4BCA - chains A and B; structure by X-ray diffraction, 2.40 A resolution.

[Chain A (and B)]
Protein: Alkyldihydroxyacetonephosphate synthase, peroxisomal
From: Cavia porcellus
Notes: EC 2.5.1.26; chain B of this document is another copy of the same molecule, construct and numbering; everything in this record applies to it too
UniProt: P97275 (ADAS_CAVPO); residue numbers follow UniProt; this construct covers 1-658
Chain sequence (658 residues; row label = number of the first residue in the row):
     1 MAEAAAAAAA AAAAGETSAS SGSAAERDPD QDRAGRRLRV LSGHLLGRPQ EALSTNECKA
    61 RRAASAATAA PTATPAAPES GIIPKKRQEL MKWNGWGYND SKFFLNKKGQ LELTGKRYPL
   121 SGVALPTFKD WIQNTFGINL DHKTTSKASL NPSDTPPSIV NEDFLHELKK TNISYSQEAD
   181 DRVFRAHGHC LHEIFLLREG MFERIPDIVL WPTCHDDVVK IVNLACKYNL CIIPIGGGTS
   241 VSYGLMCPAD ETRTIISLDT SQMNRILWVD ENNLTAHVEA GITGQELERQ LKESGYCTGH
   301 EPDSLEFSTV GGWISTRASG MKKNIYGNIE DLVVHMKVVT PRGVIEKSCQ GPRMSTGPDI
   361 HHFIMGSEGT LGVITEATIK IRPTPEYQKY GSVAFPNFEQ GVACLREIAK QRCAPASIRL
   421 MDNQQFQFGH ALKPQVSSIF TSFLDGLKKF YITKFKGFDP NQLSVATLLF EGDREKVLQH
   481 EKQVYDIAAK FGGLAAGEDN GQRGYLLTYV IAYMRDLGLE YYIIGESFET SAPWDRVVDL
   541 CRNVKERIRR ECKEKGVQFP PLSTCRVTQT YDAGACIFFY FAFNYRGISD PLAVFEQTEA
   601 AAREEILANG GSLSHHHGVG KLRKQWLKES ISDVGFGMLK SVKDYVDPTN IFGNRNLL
Disordered / not traced: 1-80, 145-153, 443-456 (chain B: 1-80, 141-154, 436-456)
Construct notes: engineered mutation Phe578 (Tyr in P97275)
Swiss-Prot annotation at these positions:
  - region (Important for enzyme activity): His615 to His617, Asn654 to Leu658
  - binding site (FAD): Pro234 to Ser240, Asp303 to Thr309, Thr316 to Ser319, Glu368 to Ile374
  - binding site (substrate): Arg515
  - site: Arg419 (Important for enzyme activity)
  - modified residue: Ser65 (Phosphoserine), Thr74 (Phosphothreonine), Lys102 (N6-acetyllysine), Lys347 (N6-acetyllysine)
  - mutagenesis: His300 (H300A: Loss of activity), Thr309 (T309I: Impaired FAD binding and protein stability. Loss of activity), Ser367 (S367A: Strongly reduced activity), Arg419 (R419H: Loss of activity; R419K: Strongly reduced activity), Leu469 (L469P: Impaired FAD binding and protein stability. Loss of activity), Arg515 (R515L: Impaired FAD binding and protein stability. Loss of activity), Cys576 (C576A: No effect on activity), His615 (H615A: Loss of activity), His616 (H616A: Loss of activity), His617 (H617A: Loss of activity)
Residues lining bound ligands: FAD (flavin-adenine dinucleotide): Trp96, His189, Ile233, Pro234, Ile235, Gly236, Gly237, Gly238, Thr239, Ser240, Val241, Gly244, Leu245, Thr260, Ala280, Pro302, Asp303, Ser304, Phe307, Ser308, Thr309, Gly311, Gly312, Trp313, Ser315, Thr316, Ala318, Ser319, Glu368, Gly369, Gly372, Val373, Ile374, Ala512, His616, His617, Asn654, Asn656
From the paper describing this entry:
  - catalytic residues: His617 (proposed by the authors, not directly observed)
  - mutagenesis - T309I, L469P, R515L: decreased binding to flavin-adenine dinucleotide
  - mutagenesis - T309I, L469P, R515L: decreased stability
  - mutagenesis - R419H: unchanged stability
  - mutagenesis - R419H: abolished catalytic activity on acylDHAP
  - mutagenesis - H615A, H616A, H617A: abolished catalytic activity (citing earlier work)

[How chain A and chain B interact]
Pairs across the interface - 161 pairs, chain A then chain B:
  Asn272(A) - Arg406(B)  hydrogen bond (backbone-side chain)
  Asn272(A) - Asp535(B)
  Asn273(A) - Arg406(B)
  Asn273(A) - Pro533(B)
  Asn273(A) - Trp534(B)  hydrogen bond (side chain-backbone)
  Asn273(A) - Asp535(B)  hydrogen bond (side chain-backbone)
  Asn273(A) - Asp572(B)
  Asn273(A) - Ala573(B)
  Leu274(A) - Arg406(B)
  Thr316(A) - Ser355(B)  hydrogen bond (backbone-side chain)
  Arg317(A) - Arg353(B)  hydrogen bond (backbone-side chain)
  Arg317(A) - Met354(B)  hydrogen bond (side chain-backbone)
  Arg317(A) - Ser355(B)
  Arg317(A) - Gly357(B)
  Arg317(A) - Asp359(B)
  Ala318(A) - Arg353(B)  hydrogen bond (backbone-side chain)
  Ser319(A) - Arg353(B)
  Ile325(A) - Arg412(B)  hydrogen bond (backbone-side chain)
  Asn328(A) - Arg353(B)
  Glu330(A) - Arg353(B)  salt bridge
  Arg342(A) - Val634(B)
  Gly343(A) - Val634(B)
  Val344(A) - Ser632(B)
  Ile345(A) - Ser632(B)
  Ile345(A) - Val634(B)  hydrophobic
  Ile345(A) - Met638(B)  hydrophobic
  Glu346(A) - Ile631(B)
  Glu346(A) - Ser632(B)
  Lys347(A) - Ser630(B)
  Ser348(A) - Glu629(B)  hydrogen bond (side chain-backbone)
  Ser348(A) - Ser630(B)  hydrogen bond (backbone-backbone)
  Cys349(A) - Ser612(B)
  Gln350(A) - Pro533(B)
  Pro352(A) - Ala532(B)
  Pro352(A) - Tyr571(B)  hydrophobic
  Pro352(A) - Ala573(B)
  Pro352(A) - Gly574(B)
  Pro352(A) - Ala575(B)
  Arg353(A) - Arg317(B)  hydrogen bond (side chain-backbone)
  Arg353(A) - Ala318(B)  hydrogen bond (side chain-backbone)
  Arg353(A) - Ser319(B)
  Arg353(A) - Asn328(B)
  Arg353(A) - Glu330(B)  salt bridge
  Arg353(A) - Ser531(B)  hydrogen bond (backbone-side chain)
  Arg353(A) - Tyr571(B)
  Arg353(A) - His615(B)  hydrogen bond (side chain-backbone)
  Arg353(A) - His616(B)
  Met354(A) - Arg317(B)  hydrogen bond (backbone-side chain)
  Met354(A) - Ser614(B)
  Met354(A) - His615(B)
  Ser355(A) - Thr316(B)  hydrogen bond (side chain-backbone)
  Ser355(A) - Arg317(B)
  Ser355(A) - Ser614(B)  hydrogen bond (backbone-backbone)
  Ser355(A) - His615(B)  hydrogen bond (backbone-backbone)
  Ser355(A) - His616(B)  hydrogen bond (side chain-backbone)
  Ser355(A) - Gly618(B)
  Ser355(A) - Val619(B)
  Thr356(A) - Leu613(B)
  Thr356(A) - Ser614(B)
  Thr356(A) - Val619(B)
  Thr356(A) - Leu627(B)
  Thr356(A) - Ile631(B)
  Gly357(A) - Arg317(B)
  Gly357(A) - Gly366(B)
  Gly357(A) - Leu657(B)
  Pro358(A) - His362(B)
  Pro358(A) - Phe363(B)
  Pro358(A) - Met365(B)
  Pro358(A) - Gly366(B)
  Pro358(A) - Leu639(B)
  Pro358(A) - Leu657(B)
  Asp359(A) - His362(B)
  Ile360(A) - Ile631(B)
  Ile360(A) - Gly635(B)
  His362(A) - Pro358(B)
  His362(A) - Asp359(B)
  His362(A) - His362(B)
  Phe363(A) - Pro358(B)
  Phe363(A) - Phe363(B)  hydrophobic
  Phe363(A) - Leu639(B)  hydrophobic
  Phe363(A) - Val642(B)  hydrophobic
  Met365(A) - Pro358(B)
  Gly366(A) - Gly357(B)
  Gly366(A) - Pro358(B)
  Lys380(A) - Asp572(B)  salt bridge
  Arg382(A) - Lys410(B)  hydrogen bond (side chain-backbone)
  Arg382(A) - Arg412(B)
  Arg406(A) - Asn272(B)  hydrogen bond (side chain-backbone)
  Arg406(A) - Asn273(B)
  Arg406(A) - Leu274(B)
  Lys410(A) - Arg382(B)  hydrogen bond (backbone-side chain)
  Arg412(A) - Ile325(B)  hydrogen bond (side chain-backbone)
  Arg412(A) - Arg382(B)
  Lys476(A) - Gln483(B)
  Gln479(A) - Gln479(B)  hydrogen bond
  Ser531(A) - Pro352(B)
  Ser531(A) - Arg353(B)  hydrogen bond (side chain-backbone)
  Ser531(A) - Met354(B)
  Ala532(A) - Pro352(B)
  Pro533(A) - Asn273(B)
  Pro533(A) - Gln350(B)
  Trp534(A) - Asn272(B)
  Trp534(A) - Asn273(B)  hydrogen bond (backbone-side chain)
  Asp535(A) - Asn272(B)
  Asp535(A) - Asn273(B)  hydrogen bond (backbone-side chain)
  Tyr571(A) - Pro352(B)  hydrophobic
  Tyr571(A) - Arg353(B)
  Asp572(A) - Asn273(B)
  Asp572(A) - Lys380(B)  salt bridge
  Ala573(A) - Asn273(B)
  Ala573(A) - Pro352(B)
  Gly574(A) - Pro352(B)
  Ala575(A) - Pro352(B)
  Ser612(A) - Cys349(B)
  Ser612(A) - Met354(B)
  Leu613(A) - Thr356(B)
  Ser614(A) - Met354(B)
  Ser614(A) - Ser355(B)  hydrogen bond (backbone-backbone)
  His615(A) - Arg353(B)  hydrogen bond (backbone-side chain)
  His615(A) - Met354(B)
  His615(A) - Ser355(B)  hydrogen bond (backbone-backbone)
  His616(A) - Arg353(B)
  His616(A) - Ser355(B)
  Gly618(A) - Ser355(B)
  Val619(A) - Thr356(B)
  Leu627(A) - Thr356(B)
  Glu629(A) - Ser348(B)  hydrogen bond (backbone-side chain)
  Ser630(A) - Lys347(B)
  Ser630(A) - Ser348(B)  hydrogen bond (backbone-backbone)
  Ile631(A) - Glu346(B)
  Ile631(A) - Ile360(B)
  Ser632(A) - Val344(B)
  Ser632(A) - Ile345(B)
  Ser632(A) - Glu346(B)
  Val634(A) - Arg342(B)
  Val634(A) - Gly343(B)
  Val634(A) - Ile345(B)  hydrophobic
  Val634(A) - Tyr645(B)
  Gly637(A) - Tyr645(B)
  Met638(A) - Ile345(B)  hydrophobic
  Met638(A) - Ile360(B)  hydrophobic
  Met638(A) - Phe363(B)  hydrophobic
  Met638(A) - Val642(B)  hydrophobic
  Met638(A) - Tyr645(B)
  Met638(A) - Val646(B)  hydrophobic
  Leu639(A) - Pro358(B)
  Leu639(A) - Phe363(B)  hydrophobic
  Ser641(A) - Ser641(B)  hydrogen bond (backbone-side chain)
  Ser641(A) - Val642(B)
  Ser641(A) - Tyr645(B)
  Val642(A) - Phe363(B)  hydrophobic
  Val642(A) - Met638(B)  hydrophobic
  Val642(A) - Ser641(B)
  Val642(A) - Val642(B)  hydrophobic
  Tyr645(A) - Val634(B)
  Tyr645(A) - Gly637(B)
  Tyr645(A) - Met638(B)
  Tyr645(A) - Ser641(B)
  Val646(A) - Val634(B)  hydrophobic
  Val646(A) - Met638(B)  hydrophobic
  Leu657(A) - Gly357(B)
Interface residues without a listed pair, chain A (86 interface residues in all): Asp270, Thr275, Tyr326, Ile329, Val334, Thr340, Gly351, Ser367, Glu368, Pro383, Ala409, Gln483, Gly610, Gly611, Asp633, Gly635
Interface residues without a listed pair, chain B (85 interface residues in all): Thr275, Tyr326, Ile329, Val334, Thr340, Gly351, Ser367, Glu368, Ala409, Lys476, Gly610, Gly611, His617, Asp633

[In short]
Chain A and chain B form an interface of 86 and 85 residues respectively, with 33 hydrogen bonds and 4 salt
bridges. Polar contacts include Glu330(A)-Arg353(B), Lys380(A)-Asp572(B) and Asn272(A)-Arg406(B). The paper
reports the catalytic residue His617(A); T309I, L469P and R515L of chain A reduce binding to flavin-adenine
dinucleotide; 7 substitutions were tested in all.
Both chains are Alkyldihydroxyacetonephosphate synthase, peroxisomal (Cavia porcellus). Entry 4BCA (MAMMALIAN
ALKYLDIHYDROXYACETONEPHOSPHATE SYNTHASE: Tyr578Phe mutant) was determined by X-ray diffraction (same
publication as 4BBY, 4BC7 and 4BC9).
